Entry 5CSO (X-ray diffraction, 1.78 A resolution); this record covers chain A.

== Chain A ==
Name: Ribosome inactivating protein
From: Momordica balsamina
Notes: EC 3.2.2.22
UniProtKB: D9J2T9 (D9J2T9_MOMBA); residue numbers follow UniProt; this construct covers 1-246
Sequence (246 residues; each row starts with the number of its first residue):
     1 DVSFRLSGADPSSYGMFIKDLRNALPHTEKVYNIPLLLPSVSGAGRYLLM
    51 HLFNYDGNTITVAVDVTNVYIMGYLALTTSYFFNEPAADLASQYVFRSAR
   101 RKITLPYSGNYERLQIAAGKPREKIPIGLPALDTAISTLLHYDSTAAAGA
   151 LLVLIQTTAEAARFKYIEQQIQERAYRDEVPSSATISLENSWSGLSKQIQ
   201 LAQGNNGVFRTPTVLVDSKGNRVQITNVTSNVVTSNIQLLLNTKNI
Covalently attached groups: N-acetylglucosamine (NAG) linked to N227
Residues lining bound ligands: cytidine (CTN; 4-amino-1-beta-D-ribofuranosyl-2(1h)-pyrimidinone): Y70, I71, M72, F83, E85, G109, N110, Y111, E112, I155, E160, R163
What the authors report for this chain:
  - binding site for cytidine: Y70, I71, E85, G109, N110, Y111, E160, R163
  - conformationally variable residues (side-chain flip): Y70

== Summary ==
Chain A binds cytidine. N-acetylglucosamine is covalently linked to N227. The paper reports a binding site for
cytidine at Y70, I71 and E85 among others; conformational variability at Y70.
Chain A is Ribosome inactivating protein (Momordica balsamina); the structure, Structure of the complex of
type 1 ribosome inactivating protein from Momordica balsamina with a nucleoside ..., was determined by X-ray
diffraction, deposited together with 5CST, 4ZZ6, 4ZT8 and 4ZU0.
